7O28 - chains A and B; structure by X-ray diffraction, 2.47 A resolution.

Chain A:
Name: N6-adenosine-methyltransferase catalytic subunit
Source organism: Homo sapiens
Notes: EC 2.1.1.348
UniProtKB: Q86U44 (MTA70_HUMAN); residue numbers follow UniProt; this construct covers 354-580
Sequence (246 residues; row label = number of the first residue in the row):
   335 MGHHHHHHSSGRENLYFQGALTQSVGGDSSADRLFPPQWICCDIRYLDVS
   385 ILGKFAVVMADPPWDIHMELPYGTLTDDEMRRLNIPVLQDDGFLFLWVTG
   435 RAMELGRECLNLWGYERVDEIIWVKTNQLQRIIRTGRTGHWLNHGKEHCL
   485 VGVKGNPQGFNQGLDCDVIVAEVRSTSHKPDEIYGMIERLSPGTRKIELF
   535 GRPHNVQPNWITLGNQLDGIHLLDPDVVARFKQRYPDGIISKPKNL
Disordered / not traced: 335-367, 401-403, 468-473, 575-580
Differences from the reference sequence: initiating methionine (335); expression tag (336-353)
Curated features (UniProtKB/Swiss-Prot):
  - region: Pro396 to Thr410 (Gate loop 1), Glu450 to Glu454 (Interaction with METTL14), Gln462 to Gly479 (Interphase loop), Gln464 to Lys480 (Interaction with METTL14), Arg465 to His478 (Positively charged region required for RNA-binding), Val507 to Asp515 (Gate loop 2)
  - binding site (S-adenosyl-L-methionine): Asp377, Ile378, Asp395, Lys513, Arg536 to Asn539, Asn549, Gln550
  - site (Interaction with METTL14): Glu438, Arg441
  - natural variant: Tyr406 (Y406C: Found in patients with large intestine cancer; uncertain significance)
  - mutagenesis: Asp377 (D377A: Abolishes methyltransferase activity), Asp395 to Trp398 (Loss of function. Abolishes ability to regulate primary miRNA processing. Does not affect ability to promote mRNA translation. Abolishes formation of m6A at DNA damage sites), Asp395 (D395A: Abolishes methyltransferase activity), Tyr406 (Y406A: Strong reduction in methyltransferase activity), Gln462 to Gly479 (Impaired RNA-binding and methyltransferase activities), Trp475 (W475A: Decreased methyltransferase activity), Asn477 (N477A: Decreased methyltransferase activity), Glu532 (E532A: Abolishes methyltransferase activity), Arg536 (R536A: Slight reduction in methyltransferase activity), His538 (H538A: Slight reduction in methyltransferase activity), Asn539 (N539A: Abolishes methyltransferase activity), Asn549 (N549A: Slight reduction in methyltransferase activity. Strong reduction in methyltransferase activity; when associated with A-550), 1 further mutagenesis entry in UniProt
Small-molecule neighbours: UZB (9-(2-chloranyl-7H-pyrrolo[2,3-d]pyrimidin-4-yl)-4-[4-[(4,4-dimethylpiperidin-1-yl)methyl]phenyl]-1,4,9-triazaspiro[5.5]undecan-2-one): Cys376, Asp377, Ile378, Arg379, Asp395, Pro396, Pro397, Tyr406, Gly407, Leu409, Trp431, Val432, Thr433, Trp457, Glu481, Ser511, His512, Lys513, Phe534, Gly535, Arg536, Leu547, Gly548, Asn549

Chain B:
Name: N6-adenosine-methyltransferase non-catalytic subunit
Source organism: Homo sapiens
UniProtKB: Q9HCE5 (MET14_HUMAN); residue numbers follow UniProt; this construct covers 107-395
Sequence (290 residues; numbered 106 to 395; the number before each row is that of its first residue):
   106 MLKGTQSLNPHNDYCQHFVDTGHRPQNFIRDVGLADRFEEYPKLRELIRL
   156 KDELIAKSNTPPMYLQADIEAFDIRELTPKFDVILLEPPLEEYYRETGIT
   206 ANEKCWTWDDIMKLEIDEIAAPRSFIFLWCGSGEGLDLGRVCLRKWGYRR
   256 CEDICWIKTNKNNPGKTKTLDPKAVFQRTKEHCLMGIKGTVKRSTDGDFI
   306 HANVDIDLIITEEPEIGNIEKPVEIFHIIEHFCLGRRRLHLFGRDSTIRP
   356 GWLTVGPTLTNSNYNAETYASYFSAPNSYLTGCTEEIERL
Disordered / not traced: 106-117, 138-150, 203-208, 296-308, 394-395
Differences from the reference sequence: initiating methionine (106)
Curated features (UniProtKB/Swiss-Prot):
  - region: Arg135, Asp136 (Interaction with METTL3), Ser237, Gly238 (Interaction with METTL3), Arg245 to Arg254 (Positively charged region required for RNA-binding), Arg255 to Asp258 (Interaction with METTL3), Lys278 to His287 (Interaction with METTL3), Lys297, Arg298 (Positively charged region required for RNA-binding), Asn308 to Asp312 (Interaction with METTL3)
  - site (Interaction with METTL3): Tyr146, Asp242, Arg245, Arg298
  - mutagenesis: Asp173 (D173A: Little or no effect on S-adenosyl-L-methionine-binding or methyltransferase activity; when associated with A-192), Glu192 (E192A: Little or no effect on methyltransferase activity. Little or no effect on S-adenosyl-L-methionine-binding or methyltransferase activity; when associated with A-173), Tyr198 (Y198A: Does not affect methyltransferase activity of the heterodimer complex formed with METTL3), Arg245 (R245E: Reduced RNA-binding. Reduced RNA-binding; when associated with E-255), Arg254 to Arg255 (Strongly reduced methyltransferase activity of the heterodimer complex formed with METTL3), Arg255 (R255E: Reduced RNA-binding; when associated with E-245), Lys297 to Arg298 (Reduced RNA-binding), Arg298 (R298P: Strongly decreased methyltransferase activity of the heterodimer complex formed with METTL3, probably due to reduced RNA-binding), Asp312 (D312A: Decreased methyltransferase activity of the heterodimer complex formed with METTL3), Cys338 (C338A: Does not affect methyltransferase activity of the heterodimer complex formed with METTL3), Pro362 to Thr363 (Little or no effect on methyltransferase activity of the heterodimer complex formed with METTL3)
Cystine bridges: Cys338-Cys388

Chain A / chain B interface:
Pairs across the interface (95; chain A residue first):
  Phe427(A) with Val280(B), hydrophobic
  Phe429(A) with Phe281(B), hydrophobic
  Gly434(A) with Arg255(B), hydrogen bond (backbone-side chain)
  Met437(A) with Arg245(B); Arg255(B)
  Glu438(A) with Arg245(B), salt bridge; Arg249(B); Arg255(B), salt bridge
  Arg441(A) with Leu241(B); Asp242(B), salt bridge; Arg245(B)
  Arg451(A) with Gly238(B), hydrogen bond (side chain-backbone); Leu241(B); Asp242(B), salt bridge
  Val452(A) with Lys278(B); Val280(B), hydrophobic; Arg283(B), hydrogen bond (backbone-side chain)
  Asp453(A) with Ala279(B); Val280(B), hydrogen bond (side chain-backbone); Phe281(B), hydrogen bond (side chain-backbone); Arg283(B), salt bridge
  Glu454(A) with Leu241(B); Lys285(B), hydrogen bond (backbone-side chain); His287(B)
  Ile455(A) with Phe281(B), hydrophobic
  Ile456(A) with Cys260(B), hydrophobic; Ile262(B), hydrophobic; Lys285(B)
  Val458(A) with Ile262(B), hydrophobic; Leu313(B), hydrophobic
  Leu463(A) with Arg135(B)
  Gln464(A) with Phe133(B); Ile134(B); Arg135(B), hydrogen bond (backbone-backbone)
  Arg465(A) with Arg135(B)
  Ile466(A) with Ile134(B), hydrophobic; Ile315(B), hydrophobic
  His474(A) with Glu257(B)
  Trp475(A) with Cys256(B), hydrophobic; Glu257(B), hydrogen bond (backbone-side chain); Ile292(B), hydrophobic; Phe337(B)
  Leu476(A) with Glu257(B), hydrogen bond (backbone-side chain); Ile259(B), hydrophobic; Asp310(B); Ile311(B); Asp312(B); Phe337(B), hydrophobic
  Asn477(A) with Asp310(B), hydrogen bond (backbone-backbone); Ile311(B); Asp312(B), hydrogen bond (backbone-backbone)
  His478(A) with Glu257(B), salt bridge; Ile311(B); Asp312(B), salt bridge
  Gly479(A) with Ile311(B); Asp312(B), hydrogen bond (backbone-side chain); Leu313(B)
  Lys480(A) with Asp258(B), hydrogen bond (side chain-backbone); Cys260(B); Asp312(B), salt bridge; Leu313(B)
  His482(A) with Asp258(B), salt bridge
  Val485(A) with Phe281(B), hydrophobic
  Gln496(A) with Ala279(B); Val280(B)
  Gly497(A) with Val280(B), hydrogen bond (backbone-backbone)
  Leu498(A) with Phe123(B); Val124(B)
  Asp499(A) with Phe123(B); Val124(B); Phe281(B); Gln282(B), hydrogen bond (backbone-backbone)
  Cys500(A) with Phe123(B); Pro130(B); Gln282(B); Thr284(B)
  Asp501(A) with Gln282(B), hydrogen bond (backbone-backbone); Arg283(B); Thr284(B), hydrogen bond; Lys285(B), salt bridge
  Val502(A) with Pro130(B); Gln131(B); Thr284(B)
  Ile503(A) with Cys120(B), hydrophobic
  Val504(A) with Tyr119(B); Pro130(B); Gln131(B)
  Glu516(A) with Asp118(B); Cys120(B)
  Met520(A) with Cys120(B), hydrophobic; Phe281(B), hydrophobic
  Arg523(A) with Cys120(B); Gln121(B); Val124(B)
  Leu524(A) with Val280(B), hydrophobic
Other interface residues (no listed pair), chain A (41 interface residues in all): Arg435, Ile467
Other interface residues (no listed pair), chain B (44 interface residues in all): Arg129, Phe230, Glu239, Met290, Ile333

Overview:
41 residues of chain A face 44 of chain B across their interface, with 17 hydrogen bonds and 10 salt bridges.
Among the polar pairs are Glu438(A)-Arg245(B), Glu438(A)-Arg255(B) and Arg441(A)-Asp242(B). Chain A binds
compound UZB.
Here chain A is N6-adenosine-methyltransferase catalytic subunit and chain B is N6-adenosine-methyltransferase
non-catalytic subunit, both from Homo sapiens. Entry 7O28 (Crystal structure of the human METTL3-METTL14
complex bound to Compound 19 (ADO_AE_009)) was determined by X-ray diffraction.
